Entry 8QA2 (electron microscopy, 2.30 A resolution); this record covers chains B and L of the 12 polymer chains in the assembly.

== Chain B (and L) ==
Molecule: Gap junction beta-2 protein
From: Homo sapiens
Notes: chain L of this document is another copy of the same molecule, construct and numbering; everything in this record applies to it too
Reference sequence: P29033 (CXB2_HUMAN); residues 1-226 here = UniProt positions 1-226
Sequence (230 residues; row label = number of the first residue in the row):
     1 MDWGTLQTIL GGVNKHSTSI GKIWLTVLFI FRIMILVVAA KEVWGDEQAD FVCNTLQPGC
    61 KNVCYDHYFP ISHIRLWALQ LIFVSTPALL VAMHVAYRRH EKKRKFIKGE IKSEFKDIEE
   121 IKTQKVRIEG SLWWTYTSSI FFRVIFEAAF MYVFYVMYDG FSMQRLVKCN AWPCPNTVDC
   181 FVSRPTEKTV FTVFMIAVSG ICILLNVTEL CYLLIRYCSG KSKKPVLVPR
Unresolved in the structure: 1-5, 102-126, 222-230 (chain L: 1-6, 101-130, 219-230)
Differences from the reference sequence: expression tag (227-230)
Cystine bridges: C53-C180, C60-C174, C64-C169
Small-molecule neighbours:
  - phosphatidylethanolamine (PTY), molecule 1: V37, K41, L81, I82, S85
  - phosphatidylethanolamine (PTY), molecule 2: D66, P70, I71, L76, L79, F150, V153, M157
  - phosphatidylethanolamine (PTY), molecule 3: M163, R165, P185, T186, T189, V190, V193, F194
Curated features (UniProtKB/Swiss-Prot):
  - binding site (Ca(2+)): E42, G45, E47
Reported in the primary citation:
  - mutagenesis - K125E: increased stability
  - post-translational modification sites: K125 (citing earlier work)

== Chain B / chain L interface ==
Pairs across the interface (20; chain B residue first):
  N54(B) - T55(L)
  N54(B) - L56(L)
  N54(B) - Q57(L)
  N54(B) - P175(L)
  T55(B) - N54(L)
  T55(B) - L56(L)
  L56(B) - N54(L)  hydrogen bond (backbone-side chain)
  L56(B) - T55(L)
  Q57(B) - N54(L)  hydrogen bond
  K168(B) - N176(L)  hydrogen bond
  P175(B) - N54(L)
  P175(B) - D179(L)
  N176(B) - K168(L)  hydrogen bond
  N176(B) - T177(L)  hydrogen bond (side chain-backbone)
  N176(B) - V178(L)
  N176(B) - D179(L)  hydrogen bond
  T177(B) - N176(L)  hydrogen bond (backbone-side chain)
  V178(B) - N176(L)
  D179(B) - P175(L)
  D179(B) - N176(L)  hydrogen bond
Interface residues without a listed pair, chain B (11 interface residues in all): C53
Interface residues without a listed pair, chain L (11 interface residues in all): C53

== Summary ==
Chain B and chain L each contribute 11 residues to their interface; the contacts include 8 hydrogen bonds.
Polar pairs include L56(B)-N54(L), Q57(B)-N54(L) and K168(B)-N176(L). Chain B binds 3 copies of
phosphatidylethanolamine. Curated annotation (UniProt) lists 3 Ca2+-binding residues on chain B. From the
paper: K125E of chain B increases stability; a modification site at K125(B).
Chain B and chain L are both Gap junction beta-2 protein (Homo sapiens); the structure, Cryo-EM structure of
Cx26 solubilised in LMNG: classification on subunit A; Nconst-mon conformation, was determined by electron
microscopy (same publication as 8Q9Z, 8QA0, 8QA1 and 8QA3).
